8JQI - chains A and B; structure by electron microscopy, 4.10 A resolution (low resolution: residue-level contacts below are approximate; hydrogen-bond / salt-bridge calls are withheld).

# Chain A
Name: 1-phosphatidylinositol 4,5-bisphosphate phosphodiesterase gamma-2
Organism: Homo sapiens
Notes: EC 3.1.4.11
Reference sequence: P16885 (PLCG2_HUMAN); residue numbers follow UniProt; this construct covers 1-1265
Sequence (1265 residues; numbered 1 to 1265; the number before each row is that of its first residue):
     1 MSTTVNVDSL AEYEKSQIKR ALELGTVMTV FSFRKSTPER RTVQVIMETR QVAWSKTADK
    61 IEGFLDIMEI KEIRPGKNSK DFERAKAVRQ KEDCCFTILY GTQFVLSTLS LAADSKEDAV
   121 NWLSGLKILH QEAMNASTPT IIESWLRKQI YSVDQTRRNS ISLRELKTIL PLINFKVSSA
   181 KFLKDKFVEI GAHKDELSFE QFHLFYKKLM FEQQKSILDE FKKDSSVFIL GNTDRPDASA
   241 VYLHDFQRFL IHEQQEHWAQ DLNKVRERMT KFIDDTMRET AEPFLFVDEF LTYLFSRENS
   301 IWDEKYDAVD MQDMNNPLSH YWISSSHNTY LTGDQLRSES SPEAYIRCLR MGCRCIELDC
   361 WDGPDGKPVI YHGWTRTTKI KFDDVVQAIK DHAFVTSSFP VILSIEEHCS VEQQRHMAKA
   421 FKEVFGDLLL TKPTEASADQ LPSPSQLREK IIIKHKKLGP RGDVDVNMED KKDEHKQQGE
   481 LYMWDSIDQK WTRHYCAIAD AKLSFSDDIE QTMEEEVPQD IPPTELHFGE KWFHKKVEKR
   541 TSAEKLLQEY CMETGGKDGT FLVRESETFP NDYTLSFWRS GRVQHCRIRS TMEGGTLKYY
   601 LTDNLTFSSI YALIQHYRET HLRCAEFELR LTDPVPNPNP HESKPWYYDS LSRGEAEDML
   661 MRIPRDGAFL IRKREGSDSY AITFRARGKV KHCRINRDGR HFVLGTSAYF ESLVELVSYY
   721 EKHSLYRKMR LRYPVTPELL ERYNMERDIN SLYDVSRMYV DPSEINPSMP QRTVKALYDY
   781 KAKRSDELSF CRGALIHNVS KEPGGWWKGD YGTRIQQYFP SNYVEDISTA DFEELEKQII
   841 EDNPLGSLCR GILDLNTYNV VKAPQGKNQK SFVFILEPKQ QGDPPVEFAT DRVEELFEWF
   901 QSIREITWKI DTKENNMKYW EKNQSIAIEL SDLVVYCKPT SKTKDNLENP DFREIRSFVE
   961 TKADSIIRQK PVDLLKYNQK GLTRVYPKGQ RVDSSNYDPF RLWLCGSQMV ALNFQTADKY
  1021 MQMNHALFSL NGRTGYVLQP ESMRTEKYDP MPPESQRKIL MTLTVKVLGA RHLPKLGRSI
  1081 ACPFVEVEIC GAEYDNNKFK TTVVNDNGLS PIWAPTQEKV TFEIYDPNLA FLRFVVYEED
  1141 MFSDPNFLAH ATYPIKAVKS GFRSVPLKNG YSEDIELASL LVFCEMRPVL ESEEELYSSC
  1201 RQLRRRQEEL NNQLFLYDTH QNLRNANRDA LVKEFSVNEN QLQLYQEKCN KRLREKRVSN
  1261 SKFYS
Not modelled in the structure: 1-9, 465-475, 511-525, 754-833, 909-921, 1191-1265
UniProt features mapped onto this chain:
  - active site: H327, H372
  - modified residue (Phosphotyrosine): Y753, Y759, Y1197, Y1217, Y1245
  - natural variant: R665 (R665W: Found in patients with chronic lymphocytic leukemia; uncertain significance), S707 (S707Y: In APLAID), L845 (L845F: Found in patients with chronic lymphocytic leukemia; uncertain significance)
What the authors report for this chain:
  - post-translational modification sites: Y753, Y759 (citing earlier work)
  - mutagenesis - Y759E: increased catalytic activity
  - mutagenesis - Y495C, D993G: increased catalytic activity (citing earlier work)
  - disease-associated variants - P522R, S1192G: increased catalytic activity (citing earlier work)
  - disease-associated variants - M28L: decreased catalytic activity (citing earlier work)

# Chain B
Name: Fibroblast growth factor receptor 1
Organism: Homo sapiens
Notes: EC 2.7.10.1
Reference sequence: P11362 (FGFR1_HUMAN); residue numbers follow UniProt; this construct covers 1-822
Sequence (822 residues; numbered 1 to 822; the number before each row is that of its first residue):
     1 MWSWKCLLFW AVLVTATLCT ARPSPTLPEQ AQPWGAPVEV ESFLVHPGDL LQLRCRLRDD
    61 VQSINWLRDG VQLAESNRTR ITGEEVEVQD SVPADSGLYA CVTSSPSGSD TTYFSVNVSD
   121 ALPSSEDDDD DDDSSSEEKE TDNTKPNRMP VAPYWTSPEK MEKKLHAVPA AKTVKFKCPS
   181 SGTPNPTLRW LKNGKEFKPD HRIGGYKVRY ATWSIIMDSV VPSDKGNYTC IVENEYGSIN
   241 HTYQLDVVER SPHRPILQAG LPANKTVALG SNVEFMCKVY SDPQPHIQWL KHIEVNGSKI
   301 GPDNLPYVQI LKTAGVNTTD KEMEVLHLRN VSFEDAGEYT CLAGNSIGLS HHSAWLTVLE
   361 ALEERPAVMT SPLYLEIIIY CTGAFLISCM VGSVIVYKMK SGTKKSDFHS QMAVHKLAKS
   421 IPLRRQVTVS ADSSASMNSG VLLVRPSRLS SSGTPMLAGV SEYELPEDPR WELPRDRLVL
   481 GKPLGEGCFG QVVLAEAIGL DKDKPNRVTK VAVKMLKSDA TEKDLSDLIS EMEMMKMIGK
   541 HKNIINLLGA CTQDGPLYVI VEYASKGNLR EYLQARRPPG LEYCYNPSHN PEEQLSSKDL
   601 VSCAYQVARG MEYLASKKCI HRDLAARNVL VTEDNVMKIA DFGLARDIHH IDYYKKTTNG
   661 RLPVKWMAPE ALFDRIYTHQ SDVWSFGVLL WEIFTLGGSP YPGVPVEELF KLLKEGHRMD
   721 KPSNCTNELY MMMRDCWHAV PSQRPTFKQL VEDLDRIVAL TSNQEYLDLS MPLDQYSPSF
   781 PDTRSSTCSS GEDSVFSHEP LPEEPCLPRH PAQLANGGLK RR
Not modelled in the structure: 1-462, 770-822
UniProt features mapped onto this chain:
  - region: K160 to K177 (Heparin-binding)
  - active site: D623 (Proton acceptor)
  - binding site (ATP): L484 to G490, K514, E562 to A564, N568, R627, D641
  - site: T428, V429 (Breakpoint for translocation to form CEP43-FGFR1 or FGFR1-CEP43 fusion proteins), Y766 (Mediates interaction with PLCG1 and SHB)
  - modified residue (Phosphotyrosine): Y463, Y583, Y585, Y653, Y654, Y730, Y766
  - glycosylation (N-linked (GlcNAc...) asparagine): N77, N117, N227, N240, N264, N296, N317, N330
  - natural variant: W4 (W4C: In HH2; uncertain significance), G48 (G48S: In HH2), G70 (G70R: In HH2), R78 (R78C: In HH2), S96 (S96C: In HH2; uncertain significance), G97 (G97D: In HH2), Y99 (Y99C: In HH2), C101 (C101F: In HH2), V102 (V102I: In HH2), V116 (V116I: In HH2), N117 (N117S: In HH2), S125 (S125L: In a breast infiltrating ductal carcinoma sample), 63 further natural variant entries in UniProt
  - mutagenesis: K514 (K514A: Loss of kinase activity), R577 (R577E: Strongly reduced autophosphorylation in response to FGF signaling. No effect on in vitro kinase activity), R609 (R609V: Abolishes interaction with PLCG1), D623 (D623A: Loss of kinase activity), Y653 (Y653F: No effect on kinase activity. Loss of autophosphorylation and kinase activity; when associated with F-654), Y654 (Y654F: Reduced kinase activity. Loss of autophosphorylation and kinase activity; when associated with F-653), D755 (D755V: Abolishes interaction with PLCG1), Y766 (Y766F: Abolishes interaction with PLCG1 and SHB. Decreases phosphorylation of FRS2, activation of RAS and MAP kinase signaling and stimulation of cell proliferation)
What the authors report for this chain:
  - post-translational modification sites: Y766 (citing earlier work)

# How chain A and chain B interact
Pairs across the interface (33):
  R540(A) - Q764(B)
  R540(A) - Y766(B)
  T568(A) - K598(B)
  T568(A) - Q764(B)
  F569(A) - S762(B)
  F569(A) - Q764(B)
  F569(A) - Y766(B)
  P570(A) - S602(B)
  P570(A) - Q606(B)
  N571(A) - Q606(B)
  F577(A) - L767(B)
  H585(A) - E765(B)
  C586(A) - L767(B)
  R587(A) - Y766(B)
  R589(A) - D755(B)
  R589(A) - R756(B)
  S590(A) - R609(B)
  T591(A) - R609(B)
  M592(A) - H541(B)
  M592(A) - R609(B)
  M592(A) - E612(B)
  M592(A) - Y613(B)
  G595(A) - Y613(B)
  L601(A) - L769(B)
  T602(A) - L769(B)
  N604(A) - L769(B)
  L622(A) - L769(B)
  R623(A) - L769(B)
  C624(A) - L767(B)
  C624(A) - D768(B)
  C624(A) - L769(B)
  A625(A) - D768(B)
  F627(A) - L767(B)
Other interface residues (no listed pair), chain A (25 interface residues in all): F528, E626, E738
Other interface residues (no listed pair), chain B (24 interface residues in all): K504, N506, K542, Y605, S616, K617, K748, V758

# In short
The interface between chain A and chain B involves 25 residues on one side and 24 on the other. From the
paper: Y759E, Y495C and D993G of chain A, among others, increase catalytic activity; modification sites
Y753(A), Y759(A) and Y766(B); 6 substitutions were tested in all.
Here chain A is 1-phosphatidylinositol 4,5-bisphosphate phosphodiesterase gamma-2 and chain B is Fibroblast
growth factor receptor 1, both from Homo sapiens. Entry 8JQI (Cryo EM map of full length PLC gamma 2 and FGFR1
Kinase Domain) was determined by electron microscopy together with 8JQG, 8JQH and 8T7C from the same study.
